8JI4 - chains A and B; structure by X-ray diffraction, 1.67 A resolution.

[Chain A (and B)]
Protein: AetD
Organism: Aetokthonos hydrillicola Thurmond2011
Notes: chain B of this document is another copy of the same molecule, construct and numbering; everything in this record applies to it too
Reference sequence: A0A861B387 (A0A861B387_9CYAN); numbering as in UniProt (aligned over 1-239)
Sequence (249 residues; numbered -9 to 239; the number before each row is that of its first residue; numbers below 1 keep their minus sign (Ala-9 is residue -9)):
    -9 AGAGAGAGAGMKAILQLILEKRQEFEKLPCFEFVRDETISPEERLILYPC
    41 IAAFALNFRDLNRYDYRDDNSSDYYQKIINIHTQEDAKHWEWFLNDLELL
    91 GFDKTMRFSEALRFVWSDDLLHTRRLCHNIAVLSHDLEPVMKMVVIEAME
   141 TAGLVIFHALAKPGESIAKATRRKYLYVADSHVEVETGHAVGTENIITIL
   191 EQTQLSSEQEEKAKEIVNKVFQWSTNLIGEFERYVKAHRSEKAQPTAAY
Not modelled in the structure: -9 to -3, 180-181, 239 (chain B: -9 to -3, 179-183, 239)
Differences from the reference sequence: expression tag (-9 to 0)
Ion coordination: Ni2+ site 1: His72 (together with 2-amino-2-hydroxymethyl-propane-1,3-diol); Fe2+: His79, His172, Glu176 (together with 5-bromo-L-tryptophan); Ni2+ site 2: His125 (shared with His125(B) of chain B); Ni2+ site 3: His179, His228
Small-molecule neighbours: 5-bromo-L-tryptophan (64X): Phe44, Ala45, Phe48, His79, Leu116, Met139, Glu140, Ala142, Gly143, Ile146, Phe147, Tyr167, His172, Glu176, Leu217, Phe221

[Interface between chain A and chain B]
Pairs across the interface (69; chain A residue first):
  Ala42(A) with Phe98(B), hydrophobic
  Leu46(A) with Trp106(B), hydrophobic
  Asn47(A) with Trp106(B), hydrogen bond
  Arg49(A) with Trp106(B), hydrogen bond (side chain-backbone); Arg114(B)
  Asp50(A) with Trp106(B); Arg114(B), salt bridge
  Arg53(A) with Asp108(B), salt bridge
  Tyr54(A) with Leu111(B), hydrophobic; Arg115(B)
  Asp55(A) with Arg115(B), salt bridge; His118(B), salt bridge
  Trp80(A) with Arg103(B)
  Glu81(A) with Arg103(B), salt bridge
  Leu84(A) with Leu102(B), hydrophobic; Arg103(B)
  Leu87(A) with Phe98(B), hydrophobic
  Glu88(A) with Arg97(B), salt bridge
  Phe92(A) with Phe98(B)
  Asp93(A) with Arg97(B), salt bridge; Phe98(B), hydrogen bond (side chain-backbone); Ser99(B), hydrogen bond
  Lys94(A) with Met96(B); Arg97(B); Phe98(B), hydrogen bond (backbone-backbone)
  Thr95(A) with Met96(B)
  Met96(A) with Lys94(B); Thr95(B); Met96(B), hydrogen bond (backbone-backbone); Phe98(B), hydrophobic
  Arg97(A) with Asp93(B); Lys94(B)
  Phe98(A) with Ala42(B), hydrophobic; Leu87(B), hydrophobic; Phe92(B); Asp93(B), hydrogen bond (backbone-side chain); Lys94(B), hydrogen bond (backbone-backbone); Met96(B), hydrophobic; Ala101(B), hydrophobic; Phe104(B), hydrophobic
  Ser99(A) with Asp93(B), hydrogen bond
  Ala101(A) with Phe98(B), hydrophobic; Ala101(B), hydrophobic
  Leu102(A) with Ala42(B), hydrophobic; Val105(B), hydrophobic
  Arg103(A) with Trp80(B); Glu81(B), salt bridge; Leu84(B)
  Phe104(A) with Phe98(B), hydrophobic
  Val105(A) with Leu102(B), hydrophobic
  Trp106(A) with Leu46(B), hydrophobic; Asn47(B), hydrogen bond; Arg49(B), hydrogen bond (backbone-side chain); Asp50(B); Val105(B), hydrophobic
  Asp108(A) with Arg53(B), salt bridge
  Leu111(A) with Tyr54(B), hydrophobic
  Arg114(A) with Arg49(B); Asp50(B), salt bridge
  Arg115(A) with Asp50(B); Leu51(B); Tyr54(B); Asp55(B), salt bridge
  His118(A) with Asp55(B), salt bridge; Ala121(B)
  Ala121(A) with His118(B)
  Val122(A) with Val122(B), hydrophobic; His125(B)
  His125(A) with His125(B), hydrogen bond
Other interface residues (no listed pair), chain A (37 interface residues in all): Pro39, Phe83
Other interface residues (no listed pair), chain B (38 interface residues in all): Pro39, Phe83, Asp126

[Summary]
37 residues of chain A and 38 residues of chain B are in contact; the contacts include 12 hydrogen bonds and
12 salt bridges. Polar pairs include Asp50(A)-Arg114(B), Arg53(A)-Asp108(B) and Asp55(A)-Arg115(B). Bound to
chain A: 5-bromo-L-tryptophan.
Chain A and chain B are both AetD (Aetokthonos hydrillicola Thurmond2011); the structure, Crystal structure of
AetD in complex with 5-bromo-L-tryptophan, was determined by X-ray diffraction (same publication as 8JI2,
8JI3, 8JI5 and 8JI7).
